6Q3G - chains A2 and A9 of the 668 polymer chains in the assembly; structure by electron microscopy, 3.80 A resolution.

[Chain A2 (and A9)]
Protein: Portal protein
From: Staphylococcus phage P68
Notes: chain A9 of this document is another copy of the same molecule, construct and numbering; everything in this record applies to it too
Sequence (327 residues; row label = number of the first residue in the row):
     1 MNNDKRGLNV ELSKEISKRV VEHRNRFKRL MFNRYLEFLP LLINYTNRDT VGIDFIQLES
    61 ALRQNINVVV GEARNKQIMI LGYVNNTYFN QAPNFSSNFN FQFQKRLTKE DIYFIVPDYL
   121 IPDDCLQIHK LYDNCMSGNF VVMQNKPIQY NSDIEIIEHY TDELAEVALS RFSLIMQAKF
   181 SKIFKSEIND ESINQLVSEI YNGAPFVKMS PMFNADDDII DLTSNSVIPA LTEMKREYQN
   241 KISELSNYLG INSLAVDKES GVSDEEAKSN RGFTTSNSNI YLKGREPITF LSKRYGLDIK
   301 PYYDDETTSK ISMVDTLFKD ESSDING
Not modelled in the structure: 1-5, 84-103, 318

[How chain A2 and chain A9 interact]
Contacting residue pairs (147):
  R19(A2) with D162(A9), salt bridge
  H23(A2) with H159(A9), hydrogen bond; E163(A9), salt bridge
  R26(A2) with E155(A9), salt bridge; H159(A9)
  F27(A2) with H159(A9); Y160(A9)
  L30(A2) with N151(A9); I156(A9), hydrophobic; Y248(A9)
  N33(A2) with Y150(A9); N151(A9), hydrogen bond
  R34(A2) with K146(A9); Y248(A9), hydrogen bond (side chain-backbone); N277(A9), hydrogen bond
  L36(A2) with I148(A9); Y150(A9)
  E37(A2) with K146(A9), salt bridge; I148(A9); Q149(A9); Y150(A9), hydrogen bond (side chain-backbone); N151(A9), hydrogen bond (side chain-backbone); I280(A9)
  F38(A2) with S276(A9)
  P40(A2) with I148(A9)
  L41(A2) with P147(A9), hydrophobic; I280(A9), hydrophobic; K283(A9)
  N44(A2) with K283(A9)
  N47(A2) with E286(A9)
  R48(A2) with K130(A9); N134(A9); F290(A9)
  T50(A2) with N134(A9)
  V51(A2) with N134(A9)
  G52(A2) with N134(A9)
  D54(A2) with K130(A9); F290(A9)
  I56(A2) with P147(A9), hydrophobic
  S60(A2) with I148(A9)
  K76(A2) with Y132(A9), hydrogen bond (side chain-backbone); D133(A9), salt bridge
  I78(A2) with L131(A9), hydrophobic
  D118(A2) with L107(A9)
  R171(A2) with E163(A9), salt bridge; E237(A9), salt bridge; K241(A9)
  F172(A2) with E163(A9)
  I175(A2) with E163(A9); E166(A9); E237(A9); K241(A9)
  M176(A2) with E166(A9)
  A178(A2) with S170(A9), hydrogen bond (backbone-side chain); M234(A9)
  K179(A2) with E166(A9), salt bridge; L169(A9); S170(A9)
  F180(A2) with S170(A9); S173(A9), hydrogen bond (backbone-side chain); L174(A9), hydrophobic; Q177(A9), hydrogen bond (backbone-side chain); M234(A9), hydrophobic
  S181(A2) with Q177(A9)
  K182(A2) with Q177(A9), hydrogen bond (backbone-side chain); S224(A9), hydrogen bond
  I193(A2) with L12(A9), hydrophobic
  V197(A2) with S13(A9)
  E199(A2) with S181(A9), hydrogen bond (backbone-side chain)
  I200(A2) with K179(A9); S181(A9); L222(A9), hydrophobic
  Y201(A2) with I16(A9), hydrophobic; M176(A9); K179(A9)
  A204(A2) with S181(A9), hydrogen bond (backbone-side chain)
  P205(A2) with S181(A9)
  F206(A2) with K182(A9); F184(A9), hydrophobic; I200(A9), hydrophobic
  V207(A2) with S181(A9); K182(A9); I183(A9); F184(A9), hydrogen bond (backbone-backbone)
  K208(A2) with F184(A9)
  M209(A2) with I183(A9), hydrophobic; F184(A9), hydrogen bond (backbone-backbone); K185(A9); S186(A9)
  S210(A2) with K185(A9)
  P211(A2) with K185(A9); S186(A9); E187(A9)
  F213(A2) with K185(A9)
  N214(A2) with K185(A9)
  A215(A2) with I183(A9), hydrophobic; K185(A9); I220(A9), hydrophobic
  D216(A2) with K185(A9), salt bridge
  D221(A2) with S226(A9), hydrogen bond; V227(A9)
  T223(A2) with S226(A9)
  N225(A2) with S226(A9); A230(A9)
  I228(A2) with E233(A9)
  L231(A2) with E237(A9)
  T232(A2) with R236(A9), hydrogen bond
  K235(A2) with N240(A9)
  Y238(A2) with E244(A9), hydrogen bond
  Q239(A2) with K268(A9), hydrogen bond (side chain-backbone); S269(A9); N270(A9)
  I242(A2) with N270(A9)
  S243(A2) with N270(A9)
  S246(A2) with N270(A9), hydrogen bond
  I251(A2) with G272(A9)
  S253(A2) with R271(A9); G272(A9)
  V256(A2) with K258(A9); R271(A9)
  S260(A2) with S263(A9)
  E266(A2) with E265(A9)
  A267(A2) with D264(A9)
  K268(A2) with E265(A9), salt bridge
  D304(A2) with N279(A9), hydrogen bond
  D305(A2) with T275(A9)
  T307(A2) with N252(A9); T275(A9), hydrogen bond; S278(A9)
  T308(A2) with L282(A9); K300(A9); Y302(A9); Y303(A9), hydrogen bond (side chain-backbone)
  S309(A2) with Y302(A9); Y303(A9); D305(A9); E306(A9)
  K310(A2) with A255(A9)
  I311(A2) with A255(A9), hydrophobic; K258(A9)
  M313(A2) with D315(A9)
  V314(A2) with E259(A9)
  E321(A2) with D298(A9)
  I325(A2) with T46(A9), hydrogen bond (backbone-side chain); D49(A9); D298(A9)
  N326(A2) with Y302(A9)
Interface residues without a listed pair, chain A2 (93 interface residues in all): M31, Y35, L42, Q57, L196, G203, I219, P229, N252, V262, E306, D324
Interface residues without a listed pair, chain A9 (94 interface residues in all): N47, Q104, F180, I188, I193, L196, G261, F273, Y281, K293, P301, D304

[In short]
The interface between chain A2 and chain A9 involves 93 residues on one side and 94 on the other; the contacts
include 25 hydrogen bonds and 10 salt bridges. Polar contacts include R19(A2)-D162(A9), H23(A2)-E163(A9) and
R26(A2)-E155(A9).
Chain A2 and chain A9 are both Portal protein (Staphylococcus phage P68); the structure, Structure of native
bacteriophage P68, was determined by electron microscopy (same publication as 6IAB, 6IAC, 6IAT, 6IAW and
6IB1).
